Entry 8UKU (X-ray diffraction, 3.60 A resolution); this record covers chains A and E of the 13 polymer chains in the assembly.

== Chain A ==
Name: DNA-directed RNA polymerase II subunit RPB1
From: Saccharomyces cerevisiae S288C
Notes: EC 2.7.7.6
Reference sequence: P04050 (RPB1_YEAST); residue numbers follow UniProt; this construct covers 1-1733
Chain sequence (1733 residues; row label = number of the first residue in the row):
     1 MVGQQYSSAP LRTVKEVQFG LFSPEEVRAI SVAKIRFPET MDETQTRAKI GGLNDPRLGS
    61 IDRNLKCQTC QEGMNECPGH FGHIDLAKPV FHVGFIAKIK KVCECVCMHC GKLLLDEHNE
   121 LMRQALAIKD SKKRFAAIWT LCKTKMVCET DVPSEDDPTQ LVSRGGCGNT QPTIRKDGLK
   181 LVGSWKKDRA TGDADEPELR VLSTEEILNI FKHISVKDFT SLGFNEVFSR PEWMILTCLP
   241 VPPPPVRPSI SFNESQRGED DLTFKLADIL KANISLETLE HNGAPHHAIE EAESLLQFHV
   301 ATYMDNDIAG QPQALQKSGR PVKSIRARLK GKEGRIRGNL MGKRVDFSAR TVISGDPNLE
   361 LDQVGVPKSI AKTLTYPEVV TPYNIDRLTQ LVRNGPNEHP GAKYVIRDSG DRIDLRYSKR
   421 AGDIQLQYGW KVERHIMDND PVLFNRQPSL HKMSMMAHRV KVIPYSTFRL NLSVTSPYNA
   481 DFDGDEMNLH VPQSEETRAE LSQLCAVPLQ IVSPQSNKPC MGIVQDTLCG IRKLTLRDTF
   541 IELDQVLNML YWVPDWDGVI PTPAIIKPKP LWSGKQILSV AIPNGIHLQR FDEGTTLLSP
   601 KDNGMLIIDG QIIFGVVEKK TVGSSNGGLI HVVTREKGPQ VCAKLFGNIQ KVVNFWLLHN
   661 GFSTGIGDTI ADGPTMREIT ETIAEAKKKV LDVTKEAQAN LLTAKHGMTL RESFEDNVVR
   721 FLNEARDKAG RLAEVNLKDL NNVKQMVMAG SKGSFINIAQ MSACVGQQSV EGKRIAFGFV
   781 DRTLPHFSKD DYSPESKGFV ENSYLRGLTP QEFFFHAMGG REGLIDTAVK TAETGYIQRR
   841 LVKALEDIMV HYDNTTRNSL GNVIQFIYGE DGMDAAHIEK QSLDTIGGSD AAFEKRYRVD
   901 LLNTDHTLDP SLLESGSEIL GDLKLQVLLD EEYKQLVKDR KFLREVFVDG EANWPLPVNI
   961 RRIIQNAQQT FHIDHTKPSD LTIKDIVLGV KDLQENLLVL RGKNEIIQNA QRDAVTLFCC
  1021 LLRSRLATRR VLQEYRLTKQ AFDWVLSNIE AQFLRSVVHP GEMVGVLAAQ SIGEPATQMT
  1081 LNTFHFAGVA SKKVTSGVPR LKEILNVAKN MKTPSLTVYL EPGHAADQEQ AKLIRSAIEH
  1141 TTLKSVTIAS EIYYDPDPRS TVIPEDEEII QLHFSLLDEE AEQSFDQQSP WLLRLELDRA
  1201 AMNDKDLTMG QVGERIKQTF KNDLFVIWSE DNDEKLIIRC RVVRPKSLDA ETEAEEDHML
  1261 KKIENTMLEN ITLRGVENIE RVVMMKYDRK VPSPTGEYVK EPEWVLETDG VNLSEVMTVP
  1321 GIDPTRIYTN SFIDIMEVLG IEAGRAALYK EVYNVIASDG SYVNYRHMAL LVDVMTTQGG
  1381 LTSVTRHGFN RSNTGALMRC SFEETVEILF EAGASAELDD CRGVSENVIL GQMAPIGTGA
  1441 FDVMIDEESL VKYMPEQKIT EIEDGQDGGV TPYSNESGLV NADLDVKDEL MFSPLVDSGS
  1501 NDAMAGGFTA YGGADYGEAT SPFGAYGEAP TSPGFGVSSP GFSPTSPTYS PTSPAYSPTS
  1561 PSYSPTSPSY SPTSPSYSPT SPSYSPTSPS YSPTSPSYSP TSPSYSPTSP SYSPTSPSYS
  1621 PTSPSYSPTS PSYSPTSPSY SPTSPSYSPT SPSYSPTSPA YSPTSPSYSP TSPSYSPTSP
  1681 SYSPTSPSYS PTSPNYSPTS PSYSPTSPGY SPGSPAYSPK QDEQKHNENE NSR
Not modelled in the structure: 1-2, 154-160, 187-198, 250-256, 1082-1091, 1177-1187, 1244-1256, 1447-1733
Curated features (UniProtKB/Swiss-Prot):
  - region: Pro248 to Asp260 (Lid loop), Asn306 to Lys323 (Rudder loop), Pro810 to Glu822 (Bridging helix)
  - binding site (Zn(2+)): Cys67, Cys70, Cys77, His80, Cys107, Cys110, Cys148, Cys167
  - binding site (Mg(2+)): Asp481, Asp483, Asp485
  - modified residue: Thr1471 (Phosphothreonine)
  - cross-link (Glycyl lysine isopeptide (Lys-Gly)): Lys695 (interchain with G-Cter in ubiquitin), Lys1246 (interchain with G-Cter in ubiquitin), Lys1350 (interchain with G-Cter in ubiquitin)
  - natural variant: Ser1653 to Pro1659 (deletion: In strain: A364A)
  - mutagenesis: Lys1246 (K1246R: Impairs ubiquitination during transcription stress)
Bound ions: Zn2+ site 1: Cys67, Cys70, Cys77, His80; Zn2+ site 2: Cys107, Cys110, Cys148, Cys167; Mg2+: Asp483, Asp485 (shared with 2 residues of chain R)

== Chain E ==
Name: DNA-directed RNA polymerases I, II, and III subunit RPABC1
From: Saccharomyces cerevisiae S288C
Reference sequence: P20434 (RPAB1_YEAST); residues 1-215 here = UniProt positions 1-215
Chain sequence (215 residues; each row starts with the number of its first residue):
     1 MDQENERNIS RLWRAFRTVK EMVKDRGYFI TQEEVELPLE DFKAKYCDSM GRPQRKMMSF
    61 QANPTEESIS KFPDMGSLWV EFCDEPSVGV KTMKTFVIHI QEKNFQTGIF VYQNNITPSA
   121 MKLVPSIPPA TIETFNEAAL VVNITHHELV PKHIRLSSDE KRELLKRYRL KESQLPRIQR
   181 ADPVALYLGL KRGEVVKIIR KSETSGRYAS YRICM
Not modelled in the structure: 1-3

== How chain A and chain E interact ==
Residue-residue contacts (87; chain A residue first):
  Lys129(A) - Met215(E)  hydrogen bond
  Thr855(A) - Tyr168(E)
  Arg857(A) - Tyr168(E)  hydrogen bond (side chain-backbone)
  Arg857(A) - Leu170(E)
  Arg857(A) - Gln174(E)  hydrogen bond
  Leu860(A) - Ser173(E)
  Leu860(A) - Gln174(E)  hydrogen bond (backbone-side chain)
  Gly861(A) - Gln174(E)
  Asn862(A) - Ser173(E)  hydrogen bond (side chain-backbone)
  Asn862(A) - Gln174(E)
  Asn862(A) - Arg177(E)
  Val863(A) - Leu170(E)  hydrophobic
  Val863(A) - Gln174(E)  hydrogen bond (backbone-backbone)
  Val863(A) - Pro176(E)
  Gln865(A) - Tyr208(E)
  Phe866(A) - Tyr168(E)  hydrophobic
  Phe866(A) - Tyr208(E)  hydrogen bond (backbone-side chain)
  Phe866(A) - Ala209(E)
  Phe866(A) - Ser210(E)
  Phe866(A) - Tyr211(E)
  Ile867(A) - Tyr208(E)  hydrophobic
  Gly869(A) - Thr204(E)  hydrogen bond (backbone-side chain)
  Glu870(A) - Arg200(E)  salt bridge
  Glu870(A) - Ser202(E)  hydrogen bond
  Glu870(A) - Thr204(E)  hydrogen bond (backbone-side chain)
  Glu870(A) - Ser205(E)  hydrogen bond (backbone-side chain)
  Glu870(A) - Tyr208(E)
  Asp871(A) - Thr204(E)  hydrogen bond (backbone-side chain)
  Phe942(A) - Gly206(E)
  Glu945(A) - Lys201(E)
  Val946(A) - Lys201(E)
  Asn1004(A) - Glu163(E)  hydrogen bond
  Asn1004(A) - Arg167(E)
  Ile1006(A) - Glu163(E)
  Ile1006(A) - Leu164(E)  hydrophobic
  Ile1006(A) - Tyr168(E)  hydrophobic
  Ile1006(A) - Tyr211(E)
  Ala1010(A) - Tyr168(E)
  Arg1012(A) - Arg207(E)
  Asp1013(A) - Ser205(E)
  Asp1013(A) - Arg207(E)  salt bridge
  Ala1014(A) - Ser205(E)
  Thr1016(A) - Ser205(E)
  Leu1017(A) - Glu203(E)
  Leu1017(A) - Ser205(E)  hydrogen bond (backbone-backbone)
  Met1317(A) - Val142(E)
  Thr1318(A) - Arg14(E)
  Thr1318(A) - Ala138(E)
  Thr1318(A) - Val141(E)
  Thr1318(A) - Val142(E)
  Val1319(A) - Arg14(E)
  Pro1324(A) - Val142(E)  hydrophobic
  Pro1324(A) - His147(E)
  Thr1325(A) - His146(E)
  Thr1325(A) - His147(E)  hydrogen bond (backbone-side chain)
  Thr1325(A) - Glu148(E)
  Arg1326(A) - Glu148(E)
  Ile1327(A) - His147(E)  hydrogen bond (backbone-side chain)
  Met1336(A) - Gln179(E)
  Glu1337(A) - Pro183(E)
  Val1338(A) - Ile144(E)
  Val1338(A) - Pro183(E)
  Leu1339(A) - His147(E)
  Leu1339(A) - Val150(E)
  Leu1339(A) - Val184(E)
  Gly1340(A) - Asp182(E)
  Gly1340(A) - Pro183(E)
  Ile1341(A) - Ile178(E)  hydrophobic
  Ile1341(A) - Asp182(E)  hydrogen bond (backbone-side chain)
  Glu1342(A) - Pro151(E)
  Glu1342(A) - His153(E)
  Glu1342(A) - Ile198(E)
  Glu1342(A) - Arg200(E)  salt bridge
  Glu1342(A) - Arg212(E)  salt bridge
  Ala1343(A) - Leu149(E)  hydrophobic
  Arg1345(A) - Arg200(E)
  Tyr1349(A) - Glu203(E)  hydrogen bond
  Tyr1365(A) - Glu203(E)
  Tyr1365(A) - Thr204(E)
  Arg1366(A) - Thr204(E)
  Thr1376(A) - Arg212(E)  hydrogen bond (backbone-side chain)
  Thr1377(A) - Pro176(E)
  Thr1377(A) - Arg177(E)  hydrogen bond (backbone-backbone)
  Thr1377(A) - Arg212(E)  hydrogen bond (backbone-side chain)
  Gly1379(A) - Arg177(E)  hydrogen bond (backbone-backbone)
  Gly1379(A) - Gln179(E)
  Gly1380(A) - Gln179(E)
Also at the interface, not in a pair above, chain A (55 interface residues in all): Phe947, Trp954, Ile1007, Tyr1328, Ile1335, Ala1346, Ala1347, Gln1378
Also at the interface, not in a pair above, chain E (45 interface residues in all): Arg11, Ala139, Arg169, Leu175

== Summary ==
55 residues of chain A face 45 of chain E across their interface; the contacts include 22 hydrogen bonds and 4
salt bridges. Among the polar pairs are Glu870(A)-Arg200(E), Asp1013(A)-Arg207(E) and Glu1342(A)-Arg200(E).
Here chain A is DNA-directed RNA polymerase II subunit RPB1 and chain E is DNA-directed RNA polymerases I, II,
and III subunit RPABC1, both from Saccharomyces cerevisiae S288C. Entry 8UKU (RNA polymerase II elongation
complex with Fapy-dG lesion with CMP added) was determined by X-ray diffraction (same publication as 8UKQ,
8UKR, 8UKS and 8UKT).
